7VPU - chains A and B; structure by X-ray diffraction, 2.59 A resolution.

Chain A:
Name: Sterol uptake control protein 2 (Upc2)
Source organism: Lachancea thermotolerans CBS 6340
UniProtKB: C5DKV6 (C5DKV6_LACTC); numbering as in UniProt; present here: 471-585, 598-788
Sequence (332 residues; numbered 445 to 788; 12 numbers in that range are skipped by the numbering (no residue carries them; nothing is unmodelled there); the number before each row is that of its first residue):
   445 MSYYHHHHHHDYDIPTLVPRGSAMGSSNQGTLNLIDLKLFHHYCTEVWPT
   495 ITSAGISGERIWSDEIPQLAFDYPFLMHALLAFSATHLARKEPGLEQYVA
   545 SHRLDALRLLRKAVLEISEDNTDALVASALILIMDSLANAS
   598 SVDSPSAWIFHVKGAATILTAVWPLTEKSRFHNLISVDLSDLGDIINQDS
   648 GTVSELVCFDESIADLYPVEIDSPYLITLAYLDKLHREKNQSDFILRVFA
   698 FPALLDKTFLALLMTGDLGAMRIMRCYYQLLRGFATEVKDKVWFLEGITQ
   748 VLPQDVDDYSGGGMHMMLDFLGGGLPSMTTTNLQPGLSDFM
Disordered / not traced: 445-475, 598-601, 641-647, 774-788
Disulfide bonds: C655-C723
Construct notes: initiating methionine (445); expression tag (446-470); engineered mutation V599 (Ser in C5DKV6), D600 (Met in C5DKV6)
Ligand contacts: ergosterol (ERG): L581, W605, V609, A613, F696, P699, M718, M721, R722, Y724, Y725, L728, L749, V753, G760, M763, M764, F767, L768

Chain B:
Name: Sterol uptake control protein 2 (Upc2)
Source organism: Lachancea thermotolerans CBS 6340
UniProtKB: C5DKV6 (C5DKV6_LACTC); residue numbers follow UniProt; this construct covers 471-584, 597-788
Sequence (332 residues; numbered 445 to 788; 12 numbers in that range are skipped by the numbering (no residue carries them; nothing is unmodelled there); the number before each row is that of its first residue):
   445 MSYYHHHHHHDYDIPTLVPRGSAMGSSNQGTLNLIDLKLFHHYCTEVWPT
   495 ITSAGISGERIWSDEIPQLAFDYPFLMHALLAFSATHLARKEPGLEQYVA
   545 SHRLDALRLLRKAVLEISEDNTDALVASALILIMDSLANA
   597 SSVDSPSAWIFHVKGAATILTAVWPLTEKSRFHNLISVDLSDLGDIINQD
   647 SGTVSELVCFDESIADLYPVEIDSPYLITLAYLDKLHREKNQSDFILRVF
   697 AFPALLDKTFLALLMTGDLGAMRIMRCYYQLLRGFATEVKDKVWFLEGIT
   747 QVLPQDVDDYSGGGMHMMLDFLGGGLPSMTTTNLQPGLSDFM
Disordered / not traced: 445-474, 597-602, 640-653, 773-788
Disulfide bonds: C655-C723
Construct notes: initiating methionine (445); expression tag (446-470); engineered mutation V599 (Ser in C5DKV6), D600 (Met in C5DKV6)
Ligand contacts: ergosterol (ERG): L581, W605, V609, F696, P699, L710, M718, M721, R722, Y724, Y725, L728, L749, V753, G760, M761, M763, M764, F767, L768

How chain A and chain B interact:
Contacting residue pairs - 29 pairs, chain A then chain B:
  L476(A) with D480(B); H522(B); L525(B), hydrophobic; H546(B)
  L478(A) with A514(B); F515(B)
  D480(A) with L481(B)
  L481(A) with F484(B), hydrophobic; F515(B)
  K482(A) with Q512(B), hydrogen bond; F515(B)
  F484(A) with L481(B), hydrophobic; H485(B)
  H485(A) with F484(B); P511(B); Q512(B); F515(B)
  C488(A) with H485(B)
  T489(A) with D508(B)
  D508(A) with H485(B), salt bridge; T489(B)
  Q512(A) with K482(B), hydrogen bond
  F515(A) with L478(B); L481(B); K482(B); H485(B)
  M521(A) with L476(B), hydrophobic; L478(B), hydrophobic
  H522(A) with L476(B)
Also at the interface, not in a pair above, chain A (19 interface residues in all): S507, P511, A514, P518, L525
Also at the interface, not in a pair above, chain B (18 interface residues in all): C488, M521

In short:
19 residues of chain A and 18 residues of chain B are in contact, with 2 hydrogen bonds and 1 salt bridge.
Polar contacts include D508(A)-H485(B) and K482(A)-Q512(B). Chain A binds ergosterol. Chain B binds
ergosterol.
Both chains are Sterol uptake control protein 2 (Upc2) (Lachancea thermotolerans CBS 6340). Entry 7VPU
(Crystal structure of the ligand-binding domain of L. thermotolerans Upc2 in complex with ergosterol) was
determined by X-ray diffraction (same publication as 7VPS, 7VPT and 7XB5).
